Entry 6MJJ (X-ray diffraction, 1.93 A resolution); this record covers chains C and A of the 4 polymer chains in the assembly.

# Chain C
Protein: T cell receptor alpha variable 11, T cell receptor alpha joining 18, Human nkt tcr alpha chain, CHIMERIC PROTEIN
Source organism: Mus musculus
UniProt: chimeric construct of A0A0B4J1J9, K7N5M3: residues 1-92 from A0A0B4J1J9 (A0A0B4J1J9_MOUSE) positions 22-113 (UniProt number = residue number + 21); residues 114-208 from K7N5M3 positions 116-210 (UniProt number = residue number + 2)
Amino-acid sequence (209 residues; row label = number of the first residue in the row; numbering starts at 0):
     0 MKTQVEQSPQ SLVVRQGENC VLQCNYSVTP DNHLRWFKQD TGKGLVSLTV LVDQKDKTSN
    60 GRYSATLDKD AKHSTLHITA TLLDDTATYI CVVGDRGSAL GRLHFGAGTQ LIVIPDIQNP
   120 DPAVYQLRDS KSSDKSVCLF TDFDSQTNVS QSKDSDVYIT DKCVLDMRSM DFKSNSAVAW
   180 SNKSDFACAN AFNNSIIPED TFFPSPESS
Unresolved in the structure: 0, 182-184, 205-208
Cystine bridges: Cys23-Cys90, Cys137-Cys187
Differences from the reference sequence: initiating methionine (0); linker (113)
Ion coordination: Na+ site 1: Thr2, Phe104 (together with glycerol); Na+ site 2 near Ser46 (its only coordinating residue here); Na+ site 3: Gly96 (shared with Ala152(A) of chain A); Na+ site 4 near Leu99 (its only coordinating residue here)
Small-molecule neighbours: JU4 (N-[(2S,3S,4R)-1-({4-O-[(3,4-dichlorophenyl)methyl]-alpha-D-galactopyranosyl}oxy)-3,4-dihydroxyoctadecan-2-yl]hexacosanamide): Pro29, Asp30, Asn31, Val51, Lys68, Asp94, Arg95, Gly96

# Chain A
Protein: Antigen-presenting glycoprotein CD1d1
Source organism: Mus musculus
UniProt: A0A0R4J090 (A0A0R4J090_MOUSE); residues 1-279 here correspond to UniProt positions 19-297 (UniProt number = residue number + 18)
Amino-acid sequence (285 residues; numbered 1 to 285; the number before each row is that of its first residue):
     1 SEAQQKNYTF RCLQMSSFAN RSWSRTDSVV WLGDLQTHRW SNDSATISFT KPWSQGKLSN
    61 QQWEKLQHMF QVYRVSFTRD IQELVKMMSP KEDYPIEIQL SAGCEMYPGN ASESFLHVAF
   121 QGKYVVRFWG TSWQTVPGAP SWLDLPIKVL NADQGTSATV QMLLNDTCPL FVRGLLEAGK
   181 SDLEKQEKPV AWLSSVPSSA HGHRQLVCHV SGFYPKPVWV MWMRGDQEQQ GTHRGDFLPN
   241 ADETWYLQAT LDVEAGEEAG LACRVKHSSL GGQDIILYWH HHHHH
Unresolved in the structure: 1-6, 280-285
Cystine bridges: Cys104-Cys168, Cys208-Cys263
Covalently attached groups: N-acetylglucosamine (NAG) linked to Asn20, Asn42; glycan linked to Asn165
Differences from the reference sequence: expression tag (280-285)
Ion coordination: Na+: Ala152 (shared with Gly96(C) of chain C)
Small-molecule neighbours: JU4 (N-[(2S,3S,4R)-1-({4-O-[(3,4-dichlorophenyl)methyl]-alpha-D-galactopyranosyl}oxy)-3,4-dihydroxyoctadecan-2-yl]hexacosanamide): Phe10, Cys12, Gln14, Ser28, Val30, His38, Trp40, Ile47, Trp63, Leu66, Met69, Phe70, Tyr73, Ser76, Phe77, Asp80, Ile81, Leu84, Val85, Ile98, Leu100, Ala102, Gly103, Leu116, Val118, Phe120, Trp133, Trp142, Leu143, Pro146, Leu150, Asp153, Gly155, Thr156, Ala158, Thr159, Val160, Leu163, Leu164, Thr167, Cys168, Phe171

# How chain C and chain A interact
Residue-residue contacts (18):
  Thr28(C) - Val72(A)
  Pro29(C) - Val72(A)  hydrophobic
  Pro29(C) - Ser76(A)
  Asp94(C) - Arg79(A)  salt bridge
  Arg95(C) - Ser76(A)  hydrogen bond (side chain-backbone)
  Arg95(C) - Arg79(A)
  Arg95(C) - Asp80(A)  salt bridge
  Gly96(C) - Ala152(A)
  Gly96(C) - Asp153(A)
  Ser97(C) - Val149(A)
  Leu99(C) - Arg79(A)  hydrogen bond (backbone-side chain)
  Leu99(C) - Asp80(A)
  Leu99(C) - Glu83(A)
  Leu99(C) - Met87(A)  hydrophobic
  Leu99(C) - Val149(A)  hydrophobic
  Gly100(C) - Arg79(A)
  Arg101(C) - Arg79(A)
  Arg101(C) - Glu83(A)  salt bridge
Interface residues without a listed pair, chain C (10 interface residues in all): Asn31
Interface residues without a listed pair, chain A (11 interface residues in all): Leu84, Lys86

# Overview
10 residues of chain C and 11 residues of chain A are in contact; the contacts include 2 hydrogen bonds and 3
salt bridges. Polar contacts include Asp94(C)-Arg79(A), Arg95(C)-Asp80(A) and Arg101(C)-Glu83(A). Compound JU4
is bound between chain C and chain A.
Chain C is T cell receptor alpha variable 11, T cell receptor alpha joining 18, Human nkt tcr alpha chain,
CHIMERIC PROTEIN and chain A is Antigen-presenting glycoprotein CD1d1, both from Mus musculus; the structure,
Crystal structure of the mCD1d/xxm (JJ290) /iNKTCR ternary complex, was determined by X-ray diffraction
together with 6MIV, 6MIY, 6MJ4, 6MJ6, 6MJA, 6MJI and 6MJQ from the same study.
